Entry 7U7I (X-ray diffraction, 1.57 A resolution); this record covers chains A and T of the 3 polymer chains in the assembly.

[Chain A]
Molecule: DNA polymerase eta
From: Homo sapiens
Notes: EC 2.7.7.7
Reference sequence: Q9Y253 (POLH_HUMAN); residues 1-432 here = UniProt positions 1-432
Amino-acid sequence (435 residues; row label = number of the first residue in the row; numbers below 1 keep their minus sign (Gly-2 is residue -2)):
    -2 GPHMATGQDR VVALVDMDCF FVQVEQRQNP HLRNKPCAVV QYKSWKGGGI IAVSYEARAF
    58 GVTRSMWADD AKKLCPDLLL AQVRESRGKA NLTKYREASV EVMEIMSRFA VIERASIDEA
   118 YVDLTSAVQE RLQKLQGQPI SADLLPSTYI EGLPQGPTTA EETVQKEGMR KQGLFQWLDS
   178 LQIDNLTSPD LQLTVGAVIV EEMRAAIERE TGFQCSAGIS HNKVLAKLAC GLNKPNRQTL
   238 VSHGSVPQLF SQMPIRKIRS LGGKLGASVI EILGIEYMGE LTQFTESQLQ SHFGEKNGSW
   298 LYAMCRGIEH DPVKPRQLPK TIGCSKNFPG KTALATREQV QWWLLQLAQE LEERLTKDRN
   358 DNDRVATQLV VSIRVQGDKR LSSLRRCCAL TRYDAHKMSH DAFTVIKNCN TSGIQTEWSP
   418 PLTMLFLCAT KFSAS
Disordered / not traced: 155-159
Differences from the reference sequence: expression tag (-2 to 0)
Ion coordination: Mn2+ site 1: Asp13, Asp115, Glu116 (together with 2'-deoxyguanosine-5'-triphosphate) (shared with 2 residues of chain P); Mn2+ site 2: Asp13, Met14, Asp115 (together with diphosphate) (shared with 1 residue of chain P)
Ligand contacts: 2'-deoxyguanosine-5'-triphosphate / diphosphate: Asp13, Met14, Asp15, Cys16, Phe17, Phe18, Gln38, Ile48, Ala49, Tyr52, Arg55, Arg61, Leu89, Ile114, Asp115, Glu116, Lys231
UniProt features mapped onto this chain:
  - binding site (Mg(2+)): Asp13, Met14, Asp115, Glu116
  - binding site (Mn(2+)): Asp13, Met14, Asp115, Glu116
  - binding site (a 2'-deoxyribonucleoside 5'-triphosphate): Arg61
  - natural variant: Val37 (deletion: In XPV), Leu75 (deletion: In XPV), Arg93 (R93P: In XPV), Arg111 (R111H: In XPV), Thr122 (T122P: In XPV), Gly153 (G153D: In a breast cancer sample), Thr191 (T191P: In XPV), Gly263 (G263V: In XPV), Val266 (V266D: In XPV), Gly295 (G295R: In XPV), Arg361 (R361S: In XPV)
  - mutagenesis: Tyr52 (Y52A/F: Reduces DNA polymerase activity; Y52E: Reduces DNA polymerase activity. Increases fidelity of replication and reduces translesion bypass), Arg61 (R61A: Reduces enzymatic activity by two-thirds), Ser62 (S62G: Increased DNA polymerase activity and translesion bypass compared to wild-type), Ala68 (A68S/V: Severe reduction in thymine dimer translesion bypass), Asn324 to Pro326 (Reduces binding to chromatin and to monoubiquitinated PCNA. Abolishes binding to monoubiquitinated PCNA; when associated with 705-E--H-713 Del)

[Chain T]
Molecule: 12-nt DNA strand
Sequence (12 nucleotides; numbered 1 to 12; the number before each row is that of its first residue):
     1 CATTATGACG CT
Ligand contacts: 2'-deoxyguanosine-5'-triphosphate / diphosphate: DT3, DT4, DA5

[Chain A / chain T interface]
Residue-residue contacts (41; chain A residue first):
  Gln38(A) - DT4(T)  hydrogen bond to the base
  Gln38(A) - DA5(T)  sugar contact
  Tyr39(A) - DT4(T)  phosphate contact
  Tyr39(A) - DA5(T)  hydrogen bond to the phosphate
  Trp42(A) - DA2(T)  stacking on the base
  Ile48(A) - DT3(T)  base contact
  Ile48(A) - DT4(T)  base contact
  Arg61(A) - DT3(T)  base contact
  Ser62(A) - DT3(T)  hydrogen bond to the base
  Trp64(A) - DA2(T)  phosphate contact
  Trp64(A) - DT3(T)  sugar contact
  Lys86(A) - DT6(T)  salt bridge to the phosphate
  Ala87(A) - DA5(T)  sugar contact
  Leu89(A) - DA5(T)  phosphate contact
  Leu89(A) - DT6(T)  phosphate contact
  Arg93(A) - DT6(T)  salt bridge to the phosphate
  Arg93(A) - DG7(T)  salt bridge to the phosphate
  Lys311(A) - DC9(T)  salt bridge to the phosphate
  Arg313(A) - DA8(T)  salt bridge to the phosphate
  Arg313(A) - DC9(T)  salt bridge to the phosphate
  Pro316(A) - DA8(T)  phosphate contact
  Lys317(A) - DA8(T)  hydrogen bond to the phosphate
  Lys317(A) - DC9(T)  salt bridge to the phosphate
  Thr318(A) - DG7(T)  sugar contact
  Thr318(A) - DA8(T)  hydrogen bond to the phosphate
  Ile319(A) - DG7(T)  phosphate contact
  Gly320(A) - DT6(T)  sugar contact
  Gly320(A) - DG7(T)  hydrogen bond to the phosphate
  Cys321(A) - DT6(T)  phosphate contact
  Ser322(A) - DA5(T)  sugar contact
  Ser322(A) - DT6(T)  hydrogen bond to the phosphate
  Lys323(A) - DA5(T)  salt bridge to the phosphate
  Asn324(A) - DT4(T)  hydrogen bond to the phosphate
  Asn324(A) - DA5(T)  hydrogen bond to the phosphate
  Pro326(A) - DC1(T)  phosphate contact
  Pro326(A) - DA2(T)  base contact
  Pro326(A) - DT4(T)  phosphate contact
  Gly327(A) - DC1(T)  hydrogen bond to the phosphate
  Arg351(A) - DT6(T)  salt bridge to the phosphate
  Arg351(A) - DG7(T)  salt bridge to the phosphate
  Phe423(A) - DT6(T)  base contact
Interface residues without a listed pair, chain A (31 interface residues in all): Gly46, Ile47, Glu110, Arg111, Glu347

[Overview]
31 residues of chain A face 9 of chain T across their interface; the contacts include 10 hydrogen bonds, 10
salt bridges and 1 aromatic stacking contact. Among the polar pairs are Gln38(A)-DT4(T), Ser62(A)-DT3(T) and
Tyr39(A)-DA5(T).
Chain A is DNA polymerase eta (Homo sapiens) and chain T is a 12-nt DNA strand; the structure, Human DNA
polymerase eta-DNA ternary mismatch complex:reaction with 10.0 mM Mn2+ for 180s, was determined by X-ray
diffraction together with 7U72, 7U73, 7U74, 7U75, 7U76, 7U77 and 26 further entries from the same study.
